PDB entry 4DE7 | X-ray diffraction, 3.00 A resolution | chain A

# Chain A
Molecule: GLUCOSYL-3-PHOSPHOGLYCERATE SYNTHASE (GpgS)
Organism: Mycobacterium tuberculosis
Notes: EC 2.4.1.-
Reference sequence: O05309 (O05309_MYCTU); residues 1-324 here = UniProt positions 1-324
Amino-acid sequence (344 residues; row label = number of the first residue in the row; numbers below 1 keep their minus sign (Met-19 is residue -19)):
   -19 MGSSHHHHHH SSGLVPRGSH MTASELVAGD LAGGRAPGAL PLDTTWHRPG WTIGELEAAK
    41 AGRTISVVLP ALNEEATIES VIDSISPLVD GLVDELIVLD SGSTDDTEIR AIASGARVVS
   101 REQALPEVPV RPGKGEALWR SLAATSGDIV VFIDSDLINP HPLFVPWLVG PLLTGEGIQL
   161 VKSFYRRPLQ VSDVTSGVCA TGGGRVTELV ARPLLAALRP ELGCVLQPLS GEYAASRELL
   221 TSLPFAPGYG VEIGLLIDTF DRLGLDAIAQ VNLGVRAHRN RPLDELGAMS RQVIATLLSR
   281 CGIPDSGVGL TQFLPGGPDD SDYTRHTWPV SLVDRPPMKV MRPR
Not modelled in the structure: -19 to 20, 167-182, 297-301, 323-324
Construct notes: expression tag (-19 to 0)
Residues lining bound ligands: UDP (uridine-5'-diphosphate): Pro50, Ala51, Leu52, Glu54, Ser81, Gly113, Lys114, Ala117, Asp134, Ser135, Asp136, Tyr229, Arg261
What the authors report for this chain:
  - binding site for UDP: Ser81, Tyr229, Arg261

# Summary
Chain A binds UDP. The paper reports a binding site for UDP at Ser81, Tyr229 and Arg261.
Chain A is GLUCOSYL-3-PHOSPHOGLYCERATE SYNTHASE (GpgS) (Mycobacterium tuberculosis); the structure, Crystal
structure of glucosyl-3-phosphoglycerate synthase from Mycobacterium tuberculosis in complex with Mg2+ and
uridine-diphosphate (UDP), was determined by X-ray diffraction (same publication as 4DDZ and 4DEC).
